Entry 8HIM (electron microscopy, 2.80 A resolution); this record covers chains A and H of the 13 polymer chains in the assembly.

== Chain A ==
Name: DNA-directed RNA polymerase V largest subunit
From: Brassica oleracea
Amino-acid sequence (2032 residues; numbered 1 to 2032; the number before each row is that of its first residue):
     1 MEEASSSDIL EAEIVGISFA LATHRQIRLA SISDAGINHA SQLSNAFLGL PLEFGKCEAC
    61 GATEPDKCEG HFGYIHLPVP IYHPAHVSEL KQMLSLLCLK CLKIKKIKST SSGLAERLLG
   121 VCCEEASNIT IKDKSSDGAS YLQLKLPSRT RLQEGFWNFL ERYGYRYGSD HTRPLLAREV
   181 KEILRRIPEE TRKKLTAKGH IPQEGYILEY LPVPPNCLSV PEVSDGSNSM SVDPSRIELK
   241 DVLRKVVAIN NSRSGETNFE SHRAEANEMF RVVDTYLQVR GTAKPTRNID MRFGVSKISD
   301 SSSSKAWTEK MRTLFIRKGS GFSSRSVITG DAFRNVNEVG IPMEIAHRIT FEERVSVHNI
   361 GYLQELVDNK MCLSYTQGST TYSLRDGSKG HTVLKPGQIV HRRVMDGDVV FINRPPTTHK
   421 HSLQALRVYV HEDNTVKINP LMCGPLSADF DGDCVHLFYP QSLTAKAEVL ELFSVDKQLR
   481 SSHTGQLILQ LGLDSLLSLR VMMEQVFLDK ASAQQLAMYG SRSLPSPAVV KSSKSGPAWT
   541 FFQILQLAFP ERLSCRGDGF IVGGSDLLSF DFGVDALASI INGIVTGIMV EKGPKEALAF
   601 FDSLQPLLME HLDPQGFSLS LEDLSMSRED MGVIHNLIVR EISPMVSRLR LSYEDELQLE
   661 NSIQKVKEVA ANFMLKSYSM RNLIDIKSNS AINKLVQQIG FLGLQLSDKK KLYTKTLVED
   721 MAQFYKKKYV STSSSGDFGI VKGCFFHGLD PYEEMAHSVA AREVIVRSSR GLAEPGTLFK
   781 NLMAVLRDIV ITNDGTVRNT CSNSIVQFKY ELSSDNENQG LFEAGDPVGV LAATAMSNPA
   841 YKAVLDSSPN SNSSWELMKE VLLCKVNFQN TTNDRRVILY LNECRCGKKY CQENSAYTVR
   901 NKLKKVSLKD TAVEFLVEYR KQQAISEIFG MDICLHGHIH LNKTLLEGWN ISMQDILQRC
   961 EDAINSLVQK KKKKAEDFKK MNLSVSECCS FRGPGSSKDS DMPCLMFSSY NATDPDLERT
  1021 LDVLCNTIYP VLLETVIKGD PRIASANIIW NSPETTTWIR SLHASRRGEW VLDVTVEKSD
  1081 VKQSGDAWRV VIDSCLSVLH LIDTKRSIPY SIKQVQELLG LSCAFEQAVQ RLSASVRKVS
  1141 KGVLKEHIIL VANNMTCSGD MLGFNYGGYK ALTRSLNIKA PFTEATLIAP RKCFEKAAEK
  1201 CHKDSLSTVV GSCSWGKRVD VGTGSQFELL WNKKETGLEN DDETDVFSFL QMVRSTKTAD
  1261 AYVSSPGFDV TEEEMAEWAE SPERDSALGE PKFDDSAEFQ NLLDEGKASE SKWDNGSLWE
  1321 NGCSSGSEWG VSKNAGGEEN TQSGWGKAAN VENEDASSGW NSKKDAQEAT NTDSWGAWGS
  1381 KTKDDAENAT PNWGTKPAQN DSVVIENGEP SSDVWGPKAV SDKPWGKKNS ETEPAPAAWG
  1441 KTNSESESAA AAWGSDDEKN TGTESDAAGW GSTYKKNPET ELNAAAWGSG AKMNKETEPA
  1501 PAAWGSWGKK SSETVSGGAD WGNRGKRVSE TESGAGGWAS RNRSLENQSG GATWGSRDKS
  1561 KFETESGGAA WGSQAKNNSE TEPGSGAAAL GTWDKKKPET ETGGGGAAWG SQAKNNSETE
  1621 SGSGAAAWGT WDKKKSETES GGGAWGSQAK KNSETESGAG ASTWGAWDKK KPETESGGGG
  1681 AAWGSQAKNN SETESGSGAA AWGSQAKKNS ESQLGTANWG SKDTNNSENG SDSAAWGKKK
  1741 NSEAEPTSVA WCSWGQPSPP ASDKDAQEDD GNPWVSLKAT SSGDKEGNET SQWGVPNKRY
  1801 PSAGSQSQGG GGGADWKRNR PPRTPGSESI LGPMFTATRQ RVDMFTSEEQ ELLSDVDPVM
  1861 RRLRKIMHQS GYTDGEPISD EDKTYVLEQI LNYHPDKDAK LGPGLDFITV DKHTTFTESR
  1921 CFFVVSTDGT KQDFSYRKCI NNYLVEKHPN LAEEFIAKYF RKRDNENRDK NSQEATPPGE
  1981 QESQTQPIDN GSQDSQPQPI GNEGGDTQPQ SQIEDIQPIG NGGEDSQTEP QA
Disordered / not traced: 1-320, 386-391, 921-932, 1177-1222, 1233-2032
Ion coordination: Mg2+: Asp449, Asp451, Asp453; Zn2+: His938, His940, Cys989, Cys1004
Reported in the primary citation:
  - Mg2+ coordination: Asp449, Asp451, Asp453
  - catalytic residues: Asp449, Asp451, Asp453

== Chain H ==
Name: DNA-directed RNA polymerases I, II, and III subunit RPABC3
From: Brassica oleracea
UniProt: A0A0D3DUD8 (A0A0D3DUD8_BRAOL); numbering as in UniProt (aligned over 1-146)
Amino-acid sequence (146 residues; numbered 1 to 146; the number before each row is that of its first residue):
     1 MASSIIMFED IFVVDKLDPD GKKFDKVTRI EATSHNLDMF MHLDVNTEVY PMAVGDKFTL
    61 AMAPTLNLDG TPDTGYFTPG AKKTLADKYE YVMHGKLYKI TERDGQTPKA EMYVSFGGLL
   121 MLLRGDPAHI SHFELDQRLF LLMRKL
Disordered / not traced: 1-4, 146

== Interface between chain A and chain H ==
Contacting residue pairs (42; chain A residue first):
  Met503(A) - Phe24(H)  hydrophobic
  Glu504(A) - Asp25(H)
  Glu504(A) - Lys26(H)
  Gln505(A) - Lys26(H)
  Val506(A) - Phe24(H)  hydrophobic
  Phe507(A) - Lys26(H)
  Phe507(A) - Asn46(H)
  Gln514(A) - Tyr76(H)
  Ser526(A) - His94(H)
  Pro527(A) - Tyr76(H)
  Pro527(A) - His94(H)
  Ala528(A) - Met93(H)
  Ala528(A) - His94(H)  hydrogen bond (backbone-backbone)
  Ala528(A) - Phe116(H)
  Val529(A) - Val92(H)
  Val530(A) - Phe77(H)  hydrophobic
  Val530(A) - Val92(H)  hydrogen bond (backbone-backbone)
  Lys531(A) - Phe77(H)
  Lys531(A) - Asp87(H)  salt bridge
  Lys531(A) - Tyr89(H)  hydrogen bond (side chain-backbone)
  Lys531(A) - Glu90(H)
  Lys531(A) - Tyr91(H)
  Lys531(A) - Val92(H)  hydrogen bond (backbone-backbone)
  Ser532(A) - Val49(H)
  Ser532(A) - Glu90(H)
  Ser533(A) - Glu90(H)  hydrogen bond (backbone-backbone)
  Lys534(A) - Glu48(H)  hydrogen bond (side chain-backbone)
  Lys534(A) - Val49(H)
  Trp539(A) - Tyr76(H)
  Thr540(A) - Gly117(H)  hydrogen bond (side chain-backbone)
  Phe542(A) - Gly117(H)
  Phe542(A) - Gly118(H)
  Gly563(A) - Lys96(H)  hydrogen bond (backbone-side chain)
  Asp566(A) - Lys96(H)  salt bridge
  Leu568(A) - Tyr98(H)  hydrophobic
  Leu568(A) - Ser115(H)  hydrogen bond (backbone-side chain)
  Leu568(A) - Gly118(H)
  Leu568(A) - Leu120(H)
  Ser569(A) - Leu120(H)
  Phe572(A) - Lys22(H)
  Phe572(A) - Lys23(H)
  Phe572(A) - Phe24(H)
Also at the interface, not in a pair above, chain A (31 interface residues in all): Lys510, Leu524, Pro525, Gln543, Gly564, Leu567, Phe570, Asp571
Also at the interface, not in a pair above, chain H (28 interface residues in all): Val27, Thr78, Leu119, Arg138

== Overview ==
31 residues of chain A and 28 residues of chain H are in contact, with 9 hydrogen bonds and 2 salt bridges.
Among the polar pairs are Lys531(A)-Asp87(H), Asp566(A)-Lys96(H) and Lys531(A)-Tyr89(H). Asp449(A), Asp451(A)
and Asp453(A) coordinate Mg2+. From the paper: catalytic residues Asp449(A), Asp451(A) and Asp453(A); Mg2+
coordination by Asp449(A), Asp451(A) and Asp453(A).
Here chain A is DNA-directed RNA polymerase V largest subunit and chain H is DNA-directed RNA polymerases I,
II, and III subunit RPABC3, both from Brassica oleracea. Entry 8HIM (A cryo-EM structure of B. oleracea RNA
polymerase V elongation complex at 2.73 Angstrom) was determined by electron microscopy together with 8HIL
from the same study.
